PDB entry 6RF8 | electron microscopy, 3.80 A resolution | chains b and B of the 5 polymer chains in the assembly

Chain b (and B):
Name: Tubulin beta-2B chain
Organism: Bos taurus
Notes: chain B of this document is another copy of the same molecule, construct and numbering; everything in this record applies to it too
UniProtKB: Q6B856 (TBB2B_BOVIN); residue numbers follow UniProt; this construct covers 1-429
Amino-acid sequence (429 residues; numbered 1 to 429; the number before each row is that of its first residue):
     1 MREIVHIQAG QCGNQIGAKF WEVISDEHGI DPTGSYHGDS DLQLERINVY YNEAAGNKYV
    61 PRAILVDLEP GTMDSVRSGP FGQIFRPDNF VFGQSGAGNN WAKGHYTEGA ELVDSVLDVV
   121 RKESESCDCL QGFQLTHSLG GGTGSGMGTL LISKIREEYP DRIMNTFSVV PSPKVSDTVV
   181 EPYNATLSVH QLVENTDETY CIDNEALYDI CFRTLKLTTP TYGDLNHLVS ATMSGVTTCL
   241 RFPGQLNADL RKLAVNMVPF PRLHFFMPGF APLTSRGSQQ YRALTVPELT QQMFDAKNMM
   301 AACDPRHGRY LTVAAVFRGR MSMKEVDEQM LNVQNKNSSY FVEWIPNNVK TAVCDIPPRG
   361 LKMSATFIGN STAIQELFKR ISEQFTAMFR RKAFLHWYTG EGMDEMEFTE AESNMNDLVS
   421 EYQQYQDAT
Construct notes: conflict Ala55 (Thr in Q6B856), Val170 (Met in Q6B856), Ala296 (Ser in Q6B856), Val316 (Ile in Q6B856)
Ligand contacts: GDP (guanosine-5'-diphosphate): Gly10, Gln11, Cys12, Gln15, Ser138, Gly141, Gly142, Thr143, Gly144, Ser145, Asp177, Asn204, Tyr222, Asn226

Interface between chain b and chain B:
Residue-residue contacts (12):
  Gln280(b) - Ala54(B)
  Gln280(b) - Lys58(B)  hydrogen bond
  Tyr281(b) - Val60(B)  hydrophobic
  Tyr281(b) - Gln83(B)  hydrogen bond (side chain-backbone)
  Tyr281(b) - Ile84(B)
  Tyr281(b) - Phe85(B)
  Tyr281(b) - Arg86(B)  hydrogen bond (backbone-side chain)
  Tyr281(b) - Pro87(B)
  Arg282(b) - Ala55(B)
  Ala283(b) - Glu53(B)
  Ala283(b) - Ala55(B)
  Lys336(b) - Glu125(B)  salt bridge
Also at the interface, not in a pair above, chain b (6 interface residues in all): Leu284

Summary:
6 residues of chain b face 11 of chain B across their interface; the contacts include 3 hydrogen bonds and 1
salt bridge. Among the polar pairs are Lys336(b)-Glu125(B), Gln280(b)-Lys58(B) and Tyr281(b)-Gln83(B). Ligands
of chain b: GDP.
Chain b and chain B are both Tubulin beta-2B chain (Bos taurus); the structure, Cryo-EM structure of the
N-terminal DC repeat (NDC) of NDC-NDC chimera (human sequence) bound to 13-protofilament ..., was determined
by electron microscopy.
